2H1O - chains C and G of the 10 polymer chains in the assembly; structure by X-ray diffraction, 3.00 A resolution.

[Chain C]
Protein: Trafficking protein B
Source organism: Neisseria gonorrhoeae
UniProt: Q9RF91 (Q9RF91_NEIGO); residue numbers follow UniProt; this construct covers 1-138
Chain sequence (143 residues; each row starts with the number of its first residue):
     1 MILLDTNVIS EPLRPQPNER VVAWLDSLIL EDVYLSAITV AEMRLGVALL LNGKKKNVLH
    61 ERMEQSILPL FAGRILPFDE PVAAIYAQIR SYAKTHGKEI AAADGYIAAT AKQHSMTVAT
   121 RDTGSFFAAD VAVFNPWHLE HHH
Construct notes: engineered mutation Met-43 (Leu in Q9RF91), Met-63 (Leu in Q9RF91), Met-116 (Leu in Q9RF91); expression tag (139-143)

[Chain G]
Protein: Trafficking protein A
Source organism: Neisseria gonorrhoeae
UniProt: Q9RF92 (Q9RF92_NEIGO); aligned to UniProt positions 2-68 over residues 2-68 (the alignment contains insertions or deletions, so no single offset holds)
Chain sequence (68 residues; row label = number of the first residue in the row):
     2 ASVVIRNLSE ATHNAIKFRA RAAGRSTEAE IRLILDNIAK AQQTVRLGSM LASIGQEIGG
    62 VELEDVRG
Not modelled in the structure: 69

[Interface between chain C and chain G]
Pairs across the interface (49):
  Leu-4(C) / Leu-48(G)  hydrophobic
  Asp-5(C) / Arg-68(G)  salt bridge
  Thr-6(C) / Arg-68(G)  hydrogen bond
  Ile-9(C) / Leu-52(G)  hydrophobic
  Pro-12(C) / Leu-52(G)  hydrophobic
  Pro-12(C) / Ala-53(G)
  Leu-13(C) / Leu-52(G)
  Leu-13(C) / Ile-55(G)  hydrophobic
  Leu-13(C) / Gly-56(G)
  Leu-13(C) / Gly-61(G)
  Leu-13(C) / Val-62(G)  hydrogen bond (backbone-backbone)
  Arg-14(C) / Gly-61(G)
  Arg-14(C) / Val-62(G)
  Arg-14(C) / Glu-63(G)  salt bridge
  Pro-15(C) / Gly-61(G)
  Pro-15(C) / Val-62(G)
  Pro-15(C) / Glu-63(G)
  Val-22(C) / Gly-49(G)
  Val-22(C) / Ser-50(G)
  Leu-25(C) / Leu-48(G)
  Leu-25(C) / Gly-49(G)
  Asp-26(C) / Gln-44(G)
  Asp-26(C) / Arg-47(G)
  Asp-26(C) / Leu-48(G)
  Asp-26(C) / Gly-49(G)  hydrogen bond (side chain-backbone)
  Asp-26(C) / Ser-50(G)  hydrogen bond (side chain-backbone)
  Leu-28(C) / Gln-44(G)  hydrogen bond (backbone-side chain)
  Ile-29(C) / Gln-44(G)
  Leu-30(C) / Val-46(G)  hydrophobic
  Glu-42(C) / Arg-68(G)  salt bridge
  Leu-45(C) / Val-67(G)  hydrophobic
  Gly-46(C) / Leu-64(G)
  Gly-46(C) / Glu-65(G)
  Leu-50(C) / Glu-65(G)
  Lys-55(C) / Ile-59(G)
  Lys-55(C) / Gly-60(G)
  Lys-55(C) / Gly-61(G)  hydrogen bond (side chain-backbone)
  Lys-55(C) / Val-62(G)
  Val-58(C) / Glu-58(G)
  Val-58(C) / Ile-59(G)  hydrophobic
  Leu-59(C) / Ile-55(G)  hydrophobic
  Leu-59(C) / Ile-59(G)  hydrophobic
  Leu-59(C) / Val-62(G)  hydrophobic
  Arg-62(C) / Ile-55(G)
  Arg-62(C) / Glu-58(G)  salt bridge
  Ile-67(C) / Leu-52(G)  hydrophobic
  Phe-71(C) / Leu-48(G)  hydrophobic
  Ala-103(C) / Arg-68(G)
  Asp-104(C) / Arg-68(G)  salt bridge
Also at the interface, not in a pair above, chain C (33 interface residues in all): Val-33, Thr-39, Met-43, Val-47, Leu-49, Leu-70, Ile-107
Also at the interface, not in a pair above, chain G (22 interface residues in all): Gln-43, Met-51

[Summary]
33 residues of chain C and 22 residues of chain G are in contact, with 6 hydrogen bonds and 5 salt bridges.
Polar contacts include Asp-5(C)/Arg-68(G), Arg-14(C)/Glu-63(G) and Glu-42(C)/Arg-68(G).
Chain C is Trafficking protein B and chain G is Trafficking protein A, both from Neisseria gonorrhoeae; the
structure, Structure of FitAB bound to IR36 DNA fragment, was determined by X-ray diffraction (same
publication as 2H1C and 2BSQ).
